Entry 1S1Y (X-ray diffraction, 1.60 A resolution); this record covers chain A.

# Chain A
Name: Photoactive yellow protein
Source organism: Halorhodospira halophila
UniProtKB: P16113 (PYP_ECTHA); residue numbers follow UniProt; this construct covers 1-125
Chain sequence (125 residues; each row starts with the number of its first residue):
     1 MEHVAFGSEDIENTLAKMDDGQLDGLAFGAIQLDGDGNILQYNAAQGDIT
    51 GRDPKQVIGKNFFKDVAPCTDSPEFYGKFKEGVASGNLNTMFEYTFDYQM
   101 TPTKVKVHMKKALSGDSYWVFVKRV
Construct notes: engineered mutation Gln46 (Glu in P16113)
UniProt features mapped onto this chain:
  - modified residue: Cys69 (S-(4-hydroxycinnamyl)cysteine)
Glycans and other covalent adducts: 4'-hydroxycinnamic acid (HC4) linked to Cys69
Residues lining bound ligands: 4'-hydroxycinnamic acid (HC4): Ile31, Tyr42, Gln46, Thr50, Arg52, Phe62, Val66, Ala67, Pro68, Thr70, Phe96, Asp97, Tyr98, Met100
From the paper describing this entry:
  - conformationally variable residues: Tyr42, Arg52

# Summary
4'-hydroxycinnamic acid is covalently linked to Cys69. The paper reports conformational variability at Tyr42
and Arg52.
Chain A is Photoactive yellow protein (Halorhodospira halophila); the structure, Photoactivated chromophore
conformation in Photoactive Yellow Protein (E46Q mutant) from 10 microseconds to 3 milliseconds, was
determined by X-ray diffraction, deposited together with 1S1Z.
